PDB entry 6WUM | electron microscopy, 3.60 A resolution | chains A and B of the 6 polymer chains in the assembly

# Chain A
Name: Sam35
Source organism: Thermothelomyces thermophilus
UniProt: G2QAT9 (G2QAT9_MYCTT); numbering as in UniProt; present here: 1-262, 264-333
Amino-acid sequence (332 residues; row label = number of the first residue in the row; note: 1 number in that range is skipped by the numbering (no residue carries it; nothing is unmodelled there)):
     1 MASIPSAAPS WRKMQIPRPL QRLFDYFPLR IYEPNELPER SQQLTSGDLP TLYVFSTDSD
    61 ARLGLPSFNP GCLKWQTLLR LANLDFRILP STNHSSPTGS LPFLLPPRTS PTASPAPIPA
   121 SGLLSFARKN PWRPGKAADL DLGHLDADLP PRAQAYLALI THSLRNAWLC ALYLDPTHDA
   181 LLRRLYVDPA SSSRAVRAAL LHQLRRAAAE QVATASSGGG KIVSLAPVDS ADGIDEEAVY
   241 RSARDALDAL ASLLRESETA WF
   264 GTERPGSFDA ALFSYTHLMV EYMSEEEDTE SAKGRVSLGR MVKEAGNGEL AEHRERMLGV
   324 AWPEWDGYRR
Unresolved in the structure: 1-25, 129-138, 290-291

# Chain B
Name: Bac_surface_Ag domain-containing protein
Source organism: Thermothelomyces thermophilus
UniProt: G2QFF9 (G2QFF9_MYCTT); numbering as in UniProt (aligned over 1-512)
Amino-acid sequence (512 residues; numbered 1 to 512; the number before each row is that of its first residue):
     1 MASSLGFGGS NAVDKVNATT TPGTVATPNS GPTKMLDEHI LTPASISTLE VHGATNTRRS
    61 LLDQIFKPVL EDTAAAGTTL GQVLDRVGAA TKKLARFDIF KEEGFGVFLS EAAPPQSAPP
   121 TDRTDLDISI RVKEKSRLVF SAGTDFGNAE GSAYTNAVVR NIFGGAETLT VNASTGTRTR
   181 SAYNATFSTP INGNPDLRLS VEALRSATQK PWASHEEHLT GANLRLAWLT EKGDTHALAY
   241 SSVWRQLTGL APTASPTVRA DAGDSLKSSL THTFTRDRRD NPMLPQSGYL FRSVSELAGW
   301 GPLNGDVSFA KTEVEASGAL PVAIPGLAGK SGVSVGGGLR LGVLYPLPLG YSLTGAAQPS
   361 RINDRFQLGG PNDVRGFKIG GLGPHDGVDA VGGDVFAAGS VNALLPLPRT GPDSPLRLQL
   421 YANAGRLVAL NSKGTDKEGK EGLAMDSAAV FKGVKSAVGK LTNGIPSLAA GVGLVYAHPV
   481 ARFELNFSLP LVLRRGEEGR KGLQVGVGIS FL
Unresolved in the structure: 1-46, 74-77, 114-125, 325-329

# Interface between chain A and chain B
Residue-residue contacts (68):
  Phe27(A) - Leu489(B)  hydrophobic
  Phe27(A) - Leu491(B)
  Phe27(A) - Lys501(B)
  Pro28(A) - Pro490(B)
  Pro28(A) - Leu491(B)
  Leu29(A) - Leu491(B)  hydrogen bond (backbone-backbone)
  Arg30(A) - Val492(B)
  Arg30(A) - Leu493(B)  hydrogen bond (backbone-backbone)
  Ile31(A) - Leu493(B)
  Ile31(A) - Arg495(B)
  Tyr32(A) - Leu493(B)  hydrogen bond (backbone-backbone)
  Tyr32(A) - Arg494(B)
  Tyr32(A) - Arg495(B)
  Pro34(A) - Arg495(B)
  Asn35(A) - Gly383(B)  hydrogen bond (side chain-backbone)
  Asn35(A) - Pro384(B)
  Asn35(A) - Arg494(B)
  Asn35(A) - Glu497(B)  hydrogen bond
  Glu36(A) - Ala429(B)
  Glu36(A) - Asn431(B)  hydrogen bond (backbone-side chain)
  Leu37(A) - Pro384(B)
  Leu37(A) - His385(B)
  Leu37(A) - Asp386(B)
  Leu37(A) - Asn431(B)  hydrogen bond (backbone-side chain)
  Pro38(A) - Arg365(B)
  Pro38(A) - Val391(B)  hydrophobic
  Pro38(A) - Ala429(B)  hydrophobic
  Glu39(A) - Pro359(B)
  Glu39(A) - Leu430(B)
  Glu39(A) - Ser432(B)  hydrogen bond
  Arg40(A) - Ala260(B)  hydrogen bond (side chain-backbone)
  Arg40(A) - Asp261(B)  salt bridge
  Arg40(A) - Pro359(B)
  Arg40(A) - Ser360(B)
  Arg40(A) - Arg361(B)
  Arg40(A) - Arg365(B)
  Arg40(A) - Leu443(B)
  Ser41(A) - Thr257(B)  hydrogen bond
  Gln42(A) - Asn431(B)  hydrogen bond
  Gln42(A) - Lys433(B)
  Gln43(A) - Glu438(B)  hydrogen bond
  Gln43(A) - Leu443(B)
  Thr45(A) - Pro256(B)
  Thr45(A) - Ala260(B)
  Asp58(A) - Glu441(B)
  Arg62(A) - Glu441(B)  salt bridge
  His94(A) - Gln246(B)  hydrogen bond
  His94(A) - Leu247(B)
  His94(A) - Thr248(B)
  His94(A) - Ala262(B)
  Ser95(A) - Leu250(B)
  Ser95(A) - Arg259(B)  hydrogen bond (side chain-backbone)
  Ser95(A) - Ala262(B)
  Ser96(A) - Arg259(B)
  Pro97(A) - Arg259(B)
  Arg108(A) - Asp386(B)  salt bridge
  Thr112(A) - His385(B)  hydrogen bond (side chain-backbone)
  Thr112(A) - Asp386(B)
  Thr112(A) - Gly387(B)  hydrogen bond (backbone-backbone)
  Ser114(A) - Pro256(B)
  Pro117(A) - Arg259(B)
  Ser191(A) - Asp306(B)
  Ser192(A) - Asp306(B)
  Ser193(A) - Leu266(B)
  Val196(A) - Trp244(B)
  Val196(A) - Leu266(B)  hydrophobic
  Ala199(A) - Trp244(B)  hydrophobic
  Leu200(A) - Trp244(B)  hydrophobic
Interface residues without a listed pair, chain A (39 interface residues in all): Glu33, Leu44, Tyr53, Phe103, Leu105, Ala190
Interface residues without a listed pair, chain B (48 interface residues in all): Thr253, Asp264, Gly392, Arg426, Gly442, Met445, Lys460, Ile465

# In short
39 residues of chain A and 48 residues of chain B are in contact, with 16 hydrogen bonds and 3 salt bridges.
Polar contacts include Arg40(A)-Asp261(B), Arg62(A)-Glu441(B) and Arg108(A)-Asp386(B).
Chain A is Sam35 and chain B is Bac_surface_Ag domain-containing protein, both from Thermothelomyces
thermophilus; the structure, Mitochondrial SAM complex - dimer 2 in detergent, was determined by electron
microscopy, deposited together with 6WUH, 6WUJ, 6WUL, 6WUN and 6WUT.
